PDB entry 6Z16 | electron microscopy, 2.98 A resolution | chains A and D of the 14 polymer chains in the assembly

== Chain A ==
Molecule: Multisubunit Na+/H+ antiporter, A subunit
Organism: Anoxybacillus flavithermus (strain DSM 21510 / WK1)
Reference sequence: B7GL84 (B7GL84_ANOFW); residue numbers follow UniProt; this construct covers 1-821
Chain sequence (821 residues; row label = number of the first residue in the row):
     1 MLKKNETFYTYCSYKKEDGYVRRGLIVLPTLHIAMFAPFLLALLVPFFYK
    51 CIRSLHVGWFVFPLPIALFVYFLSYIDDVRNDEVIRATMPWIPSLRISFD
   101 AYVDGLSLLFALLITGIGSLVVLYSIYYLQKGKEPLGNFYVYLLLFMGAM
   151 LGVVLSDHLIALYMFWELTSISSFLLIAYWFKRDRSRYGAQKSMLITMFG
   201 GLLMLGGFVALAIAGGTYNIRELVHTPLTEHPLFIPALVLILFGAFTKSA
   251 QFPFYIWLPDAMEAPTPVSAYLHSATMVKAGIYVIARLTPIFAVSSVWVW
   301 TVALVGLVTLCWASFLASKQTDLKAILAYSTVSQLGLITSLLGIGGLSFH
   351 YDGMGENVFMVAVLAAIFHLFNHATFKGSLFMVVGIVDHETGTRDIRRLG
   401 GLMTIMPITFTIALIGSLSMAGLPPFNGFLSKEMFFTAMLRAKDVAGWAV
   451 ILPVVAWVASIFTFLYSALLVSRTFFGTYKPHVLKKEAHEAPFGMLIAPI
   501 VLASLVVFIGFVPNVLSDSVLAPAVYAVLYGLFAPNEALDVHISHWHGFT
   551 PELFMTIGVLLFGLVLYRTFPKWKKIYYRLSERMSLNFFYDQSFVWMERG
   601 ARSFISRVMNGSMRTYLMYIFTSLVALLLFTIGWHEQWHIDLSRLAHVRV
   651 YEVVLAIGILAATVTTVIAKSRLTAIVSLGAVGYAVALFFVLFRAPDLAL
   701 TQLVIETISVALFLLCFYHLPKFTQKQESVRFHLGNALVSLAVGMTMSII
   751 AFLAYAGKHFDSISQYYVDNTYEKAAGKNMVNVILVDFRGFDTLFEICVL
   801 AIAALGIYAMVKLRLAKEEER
Disordered / not traced: 1-28, 817-821
Bound ions: K+ near Gln702 (its only coordinating residue here)
Residues lining bound ligands:
  - phosphatidylethanolamine (PTY), molecule 1: Phe36, Phe39, Ala42, Leu43, Pro46, Phe47, Tyr49, Lys50, Cys51, Trp91, Phe99, Val141, Leu145, Met164, Leu168
  - phosphatidylethanolamine (PTY), molecule 2: Phe36, Leu40, Asn138, Val141, Tyr142, Leu145, Leu168, Leu175
  - phosphatidylethanolamine (PTY), molecule 3: Phe69, Leu73, Ile76, Leu112, Gly116, Phe371, Leu505, Val515, Leu516, Ser519, Val520
  - phosphatidylethanolamine (PTY), molecule 4: Phe199, Leu203, Pro232, Ile235, Pro236, Val239, Leu240
  - phosphatidylethanolamine (PTY), molecule 5: Ser296, Val297, Trp300, Thr301, Leu304, Val445, Ala446, Trp448, Leu452
  - phosphatidylethanolamine (PTY), molecule 6: Val650, Tyr651, Val653, Val654, Ile657
  - phosphatidylethanolamine (PTY), molecule 7: Val654, Leu655, Gly658, Leu660, Ala661, Val664, Thr665, Ile668, Ala669, Lys670, Ser671, Thr674
  - phosphatidylethanolamine (PTY), molecule 8: Leu655, Gly658, Ala661, Ala662, Thr665, Ser671, Leu673, Thr674, Val677, Gly680, Ala681, Tyr684, Ala685, Leu688, Val710, Leu714
  - phosphatidylethanolamine (PTY), molecule 9: Thr707, Ile708, Val710, Ala711, Leu714, Leu715, Tyr718, His719
What the authors report for this chain:
  - binding site for phosphatidylethanolamine: His719
  - catalytic residues: Glu167, Lys248, His273, Lys279, His369, Lys377, Lys432, Glu433 (proposed by the authors, not directly observed)

== Chain D ==
Molecule: Multisubunit Na+/H+ antiporter, D subunit
Organism: Anoxybacillus flavithermus (strain DSM 21510 / WK1)
Reference sequence: B7GL98 (B7GL98_ANOFW); residues 1-490 here = UniProt positions 1-490
Chain sequence (490 residues; numbered 1 to 490; the number before each row is that of its first residue):
     1 MSNLLLLPIVIPLVTAIVLIFFPKHVFWQRVVSLAATVGLVVASGALLHR
    51 VHTDGIQTLNVGNWPAPFGITLVSDSLSALLVLTTSIIALACLVYSFYAI
   101 GHKRETFYYYSFFQFLIVGVNGAFTTGDLFNLFVFFEVMLMSSYVLLVLG
   151 GTKIQLRETIKYTLVNVISSALFVVAVAYLYAVTGTLNMAHLADRINALG
   201 SSPILTVIAVLFIIVFGLKGAIFPLYFWLPGAYYAPPTPVLALFGGLLTK
   251 VGVYSILRTFTLLFTHDAAYTHTLLAWLALGTIIIGVIGAVAYNDMRYIV
   301 IYNIIAAVGVMIFGISIMTPESVEGTIFYLLQDMVMKAMLFLFVGIIFSI
   351 TRSNDIRSFSGLITSYPLLGWAFFIAALSLAGIPPLSGFIGKLLIVKASF
   401 DAQLIFEAIVILLSSLLVLYSVMKIFMNGFWGEKKGFEQKQVDGRLFPVL
   451 FLLVLSVAYGIGIEFVRPFVLDAVNVLVDPSMYIEAVLKE
Disordered / not traced: 490
Residues lining bound ligands:
  - phosphatidylethanolamine (PTY), molecule 1: Val18, Phe21, Phe22, Lys24, His25, Trp28, Val32
  - phosphatidylethanolamine (PTY), molecule 2: Leu34, Val38, Leu90, Val94, Phe97, Tyr98, Phe447, Pro448, Phe451
  - phosphatidylethanolamine (PTY), molecule 3: Val335, Leu368, Phe447, Leu450, Leu453, Val454, Leu455, Val457, Ala458, Tyr459, Gly462, Glu464, Phe465
  - phosphatidylethanolamine (PTY), molecule 4: Ile363, Pro367, Leu368, Trp371, Phe374, Ile375, Leu378, Val457, Ile461
  - phosphatidylethanolamine (PTY), molecule 5: Ile405, Phe406, Ile409
What the authors report for this chain:
  - catalytic residues: Lys250, Asp333, Lys337, Lys392 (proposed by the authors, not directly observed)

== Chain A / chain D interface ==
Residue-residue contacts - 143 pairs, chain A then chain D:
  Trp91(A) - Gly460(D)
  Trp91(A) - Ile461(D)  hydrogen bond (side chain-backbone)
  Ile92(A) - Ile463(D)  hydrophobic
  Ile92(A) - Glu464(D)
  Pro93(A) - Glu464(D)
  Ser94(A) - Glu464(D)  hydrogen bond
  Ser94(A) - Arg467(D)  hydrogen bond
  Leu95(A) - Ile390(D)  hydrophobic
  Leu95(A) - Arg467(D)
  Tyr142(A) - Trp371(D)
  Ile160(A) - Phe389(D)  hydrophobic
  Tyr163(A) - Pro384(D)  hydrophobic
  Tyr163(A) - Phe389(D)  hydrophobic
  Met164(A) - Pro384(D)  hydrophobic
  Met164(A) - Pro385(D)
  Glu167(A) - Ile383(D)
  Glu167(A) - Pro384(D)
  Ile171(A) - Phe374(D)  hydrophobic
  Ile171(A) - Leu378(D)  hydrophobic
  Ile171(A) - Ile383(D)  hydrophobic
  Phe174(A) - Met427(D)  hydrophobic
  Phe174(A) - Trp431(D)  hydrophobic
  Leu175(A) - Trp371(D)  hydrophobic
  Ala178(A) - Trp431(D)  hydrophobic
  Phe181(A) - Thr364(D)
  Phe181(A) - Trp431(D)  hydrophobic
  Phe181(A) - Gly432(D)  hydrogen bond (backbone-backbone)
  Lys182(A) - Gly432(D)
  Arg187(A) - Met427(D)
  Arg187(A) - Trp431(D)
  Arg187(A) - Gly432(D)
  Gln191(A) - Tyr420(D)
  Gln191(A) - Met427(D)
  Met194(A) - Met423(D)  hydrophobic
  Leu195(A) - Tyr420(D)  hydrophobic
  Met198(A) - Leu419(D)  hydrophobic
  Phe199(A) - Leu413(D)  hydrophobic
  Phe199(A) - Leu416(D)  hydrophobic
  Leu202(A) - Leu412(D)
  Leu202(A) - Leu416(D)  hydrophobic
  Leu205(A) - Leu393(D)  hydrophobic
  Gly206(A) - Phe400(D)
  Gly206(A) - Leu412(D)
  Val209(A) - Leu393(D)  hydrophobic
  Val209(A) - Lys397(D)
  Ile213(A) - Lys397(D)
  Ile213(A) - Phe400(D)  hydrophobic
  Ile213(A) - Asp401(D)
  Tyr218(A) - Lys397(D)  hydrogen bond
  Leu233(A) - Phe400(D)
  Leu233(A) - Ile405(D)  hydrophobic
  Ala601(A) - Ile288(D)  hydrophobic
  Ala601(A) - Ala292(D)
  Arg602(A) - Ala292(D)
  Arg602(A) - Asn294(D)  hydrogen bond
  Phe604(A) - Ile285(D)  hydrophobic
  Phe604(A) - Ile288(D)  hydrophobic
  Ile605(A) - Ala292(D)  hydrophobic
  Ile605(A) - Tyr293(D)
  Met609(A) - Phe227(D)
  Gly611(A) - Lys161(D)
  Met613(A) - Lys161(D)
  Met613(A) - Val165(D)  hydrophobic
  Tyr616(A) - Phe227(D)  hydrophobic
  Leu617(A) - Leu164(D)  hydrophobic
  Leu617(A) - Ile168(D)  hydrophobic
  Tyr619(A) - Phe227(D)  hydrophobic
  Ile620(A) - Leu218(D)  hydrophobic
  Ile620(A) - Leu225(D)  hydrophobic
  Ser623(A) - Pro224(D)
  Leu624(A) - Ile214(D)  hydrophobic
  Leu627(A) - Leu274(D)  hydrophobic
  Leu628(A) - Val207(D)
  Phe630(A) - Tyr270(D)
  Thr631(A) - Thr206(D)
  Thr631(A) - Val207(D)
  Thr631(A) - Val210(D)
  Thr631(A) - Tyr270(D)  hydrogen bond
  His635(A) - Pro203(D)
  His635(A) - Thr206(D)
  Gln637(A) - Pro203(D)
  Arg644(A) - Ala182(D)  hydrogen bond (side chain-backbone)
  Met747(A) - Tyr179(D)  hydrogen bond (backbone-side chain)
  Ile750(A) - Tyr179(D)  hydrophobic
  Ala751(A) - Tyr179(D)  hydrophobic
  Ala754(A) - Ile204(D)  hydrophobic
  His759(A) - Val183(D)
  Phe760(A) - Val183(D)
  Phe760(A) - Thr184(D)
  Phe760(A) - Arg195(D)
  Phe760(A) - Ala198(D)  hydrophobic
  Phe760(A) - Leu199(D)  hydrophobic
  Ser762(A) - Tyr181(D)  hydrogen bond
  Ser762(A) - Gly185(D)
  Ile763(A) - Pro67(D)
  Ile763(A) - Phe68(D)  hydrophobic
  Ile763(A) - Gly185(D)
  Ile763(A) - Thr186(D)
  Ile763(A) - Arg195(D)
  Tyr766(A) - Trp64(D)
  Tyr766(A) - Pro65(D)
  Tyr766(A) - Phe68(D)  hydrophobic
  Tyr767(A) - Phe68(D)  hydrogen bond (side chain-backbone)
  Lys774(A) - Trp64(D)
  Asp787(A) - Trp64(D)
  Phe788(A) - Trp64(D)
  Phe788(A) - Gly69(D)
  Arg789(A) - Pro67(D)
  Arg789(A) - Ile70(D)
  Arg789(A) - Asp128(D)  salt bridge
  Arg789(A) - Leu187(D)
  Phe791(A) - Val61(D)  hydrophobic
  Phe791(A) - Ile70(D)  hydrophobic
  Phe791(A) - Leu72(D)  hydrophobic
  Phe791(A) - Asn131(D)
  Phe791(A) - Phe135(D)  hydrophobic
  Asp792(A) - Ile70(D)
  Asp792(A) - Asn131(D)
  Asp792(A) - Val134(D)
  Phe795(A) - Ile9(D)  hydrophobic
  Phe795(A) - Leu13(D)  hydrophobic
  Phe795(A) - Val118(D)  hydrophobic
  Phe795(A) - Val134(D)  hydrophobic
  Phe795(A) - Phe135(D)  hydrophobic
  Phe795(A) - Val138(D)
  Cys798(A) - Leu13(D)  hydrophobic
  Val799(A) - Val138(D)  hydrophobic
  Ile802(A) - Phe115(D)  hydrophobic
  Ile802(A) - Met141(D)  hydrophobic
  Ala803(A) - Met141(D)  hydrophobic
  Leu805(A) - Tyr108(D)  hydrophobic
  Leu805(A) - Phe112(D)  hydrophobic
  Gly806(A) - Val145(D)
  Ala809(A) - Leu149(D)  hydrophobic
  Met810(A) - Val148(D)  hydrophobic
  Lys812(A) - Phe107(D)
  Leu813(A) - Lys103(D)
  Leu813(A) - Phe107(D)  hydrophobic
  Leu813(A) - Leu149(D)  hydrophobic
  Leu813(A) - Gly150(D)
  Leu815(A) - Arg104(D)
  Leu815(A) - Gly150(D)
  Ala816(A) - Thr152(D)
Other interface residues (no listed pair), chain A (98 interface residues in all): Arg96, Ile97, Leu168, Ala190, Leu203, Ala210, Leu240, Met597, Glu598, Val608, Phe621, Ile632, Trp634, Leu753, Lys758, Asp761, Ser764, Leu794, Glu796, Tyr808
Other interface residues (no listed pair), chain D (109 interface residues in all): Leu6, Ile20, Phe130, Glu137, Ser142, Leu172, Val175, Ile208, Leu211, Tyr226, Pro230, Gly289, Val291, Tyr302, Glu324, Ile363, Lys392, Val396, Ile409, Ser415, Glu433

== Summary ==
Chain A and chain D form an interface of 98 and 109 residues respectively, with 11 hydrogen bonds and 1 salt
bridge. Polar pairs include Arg789(A)-Asp128(D), Trp91(A)-Ile461(D) and Ser94(A)-Glu464(D). From the paper:
catalytic residues Glu167(A), Lys248(A) and Lys250(D) among others; a binding site for
phosphatidylethanolamine at His719(A).
Chain A is Multisubunit Na+/H+ antiporter, A subunit and chain D is Multisubunit Na+/H+ antiporter, D subunit,
both from Anoxybacillus flavithermus (strain DSM 21510 / WK1); the structure, Structure of the Mrp antiporter
complex, was determined by electron microscopy.
